PDB entry 3TMU | X-ray diffraction, 1.90 A resolution | chain A

Chain A:
Name: Lysozyme C
Organism: Gallus gallus
Notes: EC 3.2.1.17
UniProt: P00698 (LYSC_CHICK); residues -17 to 129 here correspond to UniProt positions 1-147 (UniProt number = residue number + 18)
Sequence (147 residues; numbered -17 to 129; the number before each row is that of its first residue; numbers below 1 keep their minus sign (Met-17 is residue -17)):
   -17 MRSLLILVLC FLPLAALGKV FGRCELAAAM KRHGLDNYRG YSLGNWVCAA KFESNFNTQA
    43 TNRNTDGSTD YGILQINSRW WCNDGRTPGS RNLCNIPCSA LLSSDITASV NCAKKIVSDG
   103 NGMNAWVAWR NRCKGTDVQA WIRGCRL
Disordered / not traced: -17 to 0
Disulfides: Cys6-Cys127, Cys30-Cys115, Cys64-Cys80, Cys76-Cys94
Metal / ion sites: Na+: Ser60, Cys64, Ser72, Arg73
UniProt features mapped onto this chain:
  - active site: Glu35, Asp52
  - binding site (substrate): Asp101
From the paper describing this entry:
  - conformationally variable residues (loop rearrangement): Thr69

Summary:
Ser60, Cys64, Ser72 and Arg73 form the Na+ site. Curated annotation (UniProt) lists active-site residues Glu35
and Asp52 and substrate-binding residue Asp101. The paper reports conformational variability at Thr69.
Chain A is Lysozyme C (Gallus gallus); the structure, X-Ray Radiation Damage to HEWL Crystals soaked in 100mM
Sodium Nitrate (Undosed), was determined by X-ray diffraction, deposited together with 3TMV, 3TMW and 3TMX.
